Entry 2EFW (X-ray diffraction, 2.50 A resolution); this record covers chains A and B of the 4 polymer chains in the assembly.

# Chain A (and B)
Protein: Replication termination protein
From: Bacillus subtilis
Notes: chain B of this document is another copy of the same molecule, construct and numbering; everything in this record applies to it too
Reference sequence: P68732 (RTP_BACSU); residues 1-122 here = UniProt positions 1-122
Sequence (122 residues; numbered 1 to 122; the number before each row is that of its first residue):
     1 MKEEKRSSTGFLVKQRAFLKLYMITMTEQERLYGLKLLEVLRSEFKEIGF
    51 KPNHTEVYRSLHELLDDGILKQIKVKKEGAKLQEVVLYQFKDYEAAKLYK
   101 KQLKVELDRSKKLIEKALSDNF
Not modelled in the structure: 1-7
Sequence notes: engineered mutation Ser110 (Cys in P68732)

# Interface between chain A and chain B
Contacting residue pairs - 77 pairs, chain A then chain B:
  Thr9(A) - Gly49(B)
  Thr9(A) - Phe50(B)
  Thr9(A) - Lys51(B)  hydrogen bond (backbone-backbone)
  Thr9(A) - Asn53(B)
  Gly10(A) - Phe50(B)
  Phe11(A) - Val13(B)
  Phe11(A) - Lys14(B)
  Phe11(A) - Gln15(B)
  Phe11(A) - Phe18(B)  hydrophobic
  Phe11(A) - Phe50(B)  hydrophobic
  Leu12(A) - Leu12(B)  hydrophobic
  Leu12(A) - Val13(B)
  Val13(A) - Phe11(B)
  Val13(A) - Leu12(B)
  Lys14(A) - Phe11(B)
  Gln15(A) - Phe11(B)
  Phe18(A) - Phe11(B)  hydrophobic
  Phe18(A) - Leu113(B)
  Phe18(A) - Ala117(B)  hydrophobic
  Leu21(A) - Asn121(B)
  Tyr22(A) - Lys116(B)
  Tyr22(A) - Ala117(B)
  Tyr22(A) - Asp120(B)  hydrogen bond
  Tyr22(A) - Asn121(B)
  Thr25(A) - Asn121(B)  hydrogen bond
  Glu44(A) - Lys116(B)  salt bridge
  Glu44(A) - Asp120(B)
  Phe45(A) - Leu113(B)  hydrophobic
  Phe45(A) - Lys116(B)
  Ile48(A) - Arg109(B)
  Ile48(A) - Lys112(B)
  Ile48(A) - Leu113(B)  hydrophobic
  Ile48(A) - Lys116(B)
  Gly49(A) - Thr9(B)
  Gly49(A) - Gly10(B)
  Phe50(A) - Thr9(B)
  Phe50(A) - Gly10(B)
  Phe50(A) - Phe11(B)  hydrophobic
  Phe50(A) - Leu113(B)  hydrophobic
  Lys51(A) - Thr9(B)  hydrogen bond (backbone-backbone)
  Lys100(A) - Phe122(B)
  Lys104(A) - Leu118(B)
  Lys104(A) - Phe122(B)
  Leu107(A) - Ile114(B)
  Leu107(A) - Leu118(B)  hydrophobic
  Leu107(A) - Phe122(B)  hydrophobic
  Asp108(A) - Leu118(B)
  Arg109(A) - Ile48(B)
  Ser110(A) - Ile114(B)
  Lys111(A) - Ile114(B)
  Lys111(A) - Glu115(B)
  Lys111(A) - Leu118(B)
  Lys112(A) - Ile48(B)
  Leu113(A) - Phe18(B)  hydrophobic
  Leu113(A) - Ile48(B)
  Leu113(A) - Phe50(B)  hydrophobic
  Ile114(A) - Leu107(B)
  Ile114(A) - Ser110(B)
  Ile114(A) - Ile114(B)  hydrophobic
  Glu115(A) - Lys111(B)  salt bridge
  Lys116(A) - Tyr22(B)  hydrogen bond (backbone-side chain)
  Lys116(A) - Glu44(B)
  Lys116(A) - Phe45(B)
  Lys116(A) - Ile48(B)
  Ala117(A) - Phe18(B)  hydrophobic
  Ala117(A) - Tyr22(B)
  Leu118(A) - Leu107(B)  hydrophobic
  Leu118(A) - Asp108(B)
  Asp120(A) - Tyr22(B)  hydrogen bond
  Asp120(A) - Thr25(B)
  Asn121(A) - Leu21(B)  hydrogen bond (side chain-backbone)
  Asn121(A) - Tyr22(B)
  Asn121(A) - Thr25(B)  hydrogen bond
  Asn121(A) - Lys100(B)  hydrogen bond (backbone-side chain)
  Phe122(A) - Lys100(B)
  Phe122(A) - Lys104(B)
  Phe122(A) - Leu107(B)  hydrophobic
Other interface residues (no listed pair), chain A (35 interface residues in all): Leu103
Other interface residues (no listed pair), chain B (37 interface residues in all): Gln29, Leu103

# Overview
35 residues of chain A face 37 of chain B across their interface; the contacts include 9 hydrogen bonds and 2
salt bridges. Polar contacts include Glu44(A)-Lys116(B), Glu115(A)-Lys111(B) and Tyr22(A)-Asp120(B).
Chain A and chain B are both Replication termination protein (Bacillus subtilis); the structure, Crystal
structure of the RTP:nRB complex from Bacillus subtilis, was determined by X-ray diffraction.
